5WMB - chains T and A of the 3 polymer chains in the assembly; structure by X-ray diffraction, 2.25 A resolution.

[Chain T]
Molecule: 17-nt DNA strand
Sequence (17 nucleotides; numbered 1 to 17; the number before each row is that of its first residue):
     1 CATCGCTACC ACACCCC
Disordered / not traced: 17

[Chain A]
Molecule: DNA repair protein REV1
Organism: Saccharomyces cerevisiae (strain ATCC 204508 / S288c)
Notes: EC 2.7.7.-
UniProtKB: P12689 (REV1_YEAST); numbering as in UniProt (aligned over 305-738)
Sequence (434 residues; numbered 305 to 738; the number before each row is that of its first residue):
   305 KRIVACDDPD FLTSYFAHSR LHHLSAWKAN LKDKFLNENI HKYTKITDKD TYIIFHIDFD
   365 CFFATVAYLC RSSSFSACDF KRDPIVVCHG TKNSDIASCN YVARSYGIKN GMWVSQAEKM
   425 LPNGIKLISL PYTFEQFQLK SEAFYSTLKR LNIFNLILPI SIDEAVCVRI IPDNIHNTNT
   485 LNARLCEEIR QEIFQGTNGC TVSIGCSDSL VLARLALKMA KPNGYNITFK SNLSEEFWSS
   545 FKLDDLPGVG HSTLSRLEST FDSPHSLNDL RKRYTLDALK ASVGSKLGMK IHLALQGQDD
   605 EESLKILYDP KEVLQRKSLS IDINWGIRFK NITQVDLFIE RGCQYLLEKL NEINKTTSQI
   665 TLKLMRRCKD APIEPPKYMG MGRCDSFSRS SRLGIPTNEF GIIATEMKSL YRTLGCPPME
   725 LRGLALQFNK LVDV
Disordered / not traced: 305
Ion coordination: Mg2+ site 1: Asp-362, Asp-467, Glu-468 (together with 2'-deoxycytidine-5'-triphosphate); Mg2+ site 2: Asp-362, Phe-363, Asp-467 (together with 2'-deoxycytidine-5'-triphosphate); Mg2+ site 3: Asp-362 (together with 2'-deoxycytidine-5'-triphosphate); Mg2+ site 4: Asp-548, Leu-550, Val-553 (shared with 1 residue of chain P)
Ligand contacts: 2'-deoxycytidine-5'-triphosphate (DCP): Arg-324, Leu-325, Leu-328, Asp-362, Phe-363, Asp-364, Cys-365, Phe-366, Phe-367, Ala-401, Ser-402, Tyr-405, Arg-408, Asn-414, Asp-467, Glu-468, Lys-525
What the authors report for this chain:
  - Mg2+ coordination: Asp-362, Phe-363, Asp-467, Glu-468
  - binding site for 2'-deoxycytidine-5'-triphosphate: Arg-324

[Chain T / chain A interface]
Contacting residue pairs (59; chain T residue first):
  DA2(T) / Ile-307(A)  base contact
  DA2(T) / Thr-395(A)  phosphate contact
  DA2(T) / Tyr-682(A)  stacking on the base
  DT3(T) / Ile-307(A)  base contact
  DT3(T) / His-393(A)  base contact
  DT3(T) / Gly-394(A)  base contact
  DT3(T) / Thr-395(A)  hydrogen bond to the phosphate
  DT3(T) / Lys-396(A)  hydrogen bond to the phosphate
  DT3(T) / Asn-397(A)  hydrogen bond to the phosphate
  DT3(T) / Ser-398(A)  phosphate contact
  DT3(T) / Trp-629(A)  sugar contact
  DT3(T) / Lys-681(A)  phosphate contact
  DT3(T) / Tyr-682(A)  sugar contact
  DC4(T) / Tyr-319(A)  base contact
  DC4(T) / His-322(A)  stacking on the base
  DC4(T) / Ser-323(A)  hydrogen bond to the phosphate
  DC4(T) / His-393(A)  phosphate contact
  DC4(T) / Ser-398(A)  hydrogen bond to the phosphate
  DC4(T) / Asp-399(A)  hydrogen bond to the phosphate
  DC4(T) / Trp-629(A)  base contact
  DC4(T) / Lys-681(A)  salt bridge to the phosphate
  DG5(T) / Tyr-319(A)  sugar contact
  DG5(T) / Ser-323(A)  hydrogen bond to the phosphate
  DG5(T) / Arg-324(A)  salt bridge to the phosphate
  DG5(T) / Leu-325(A)  hydrogen bond to the phosphate
  DG5(T) / Asn-628(A)  base contact
  DG5(T) / Trp-629(A)  base contact
  DG5(T) / Gly-684(A)  base contact
  DG5(T) / Met-685(A)  hydrogen bond to the base
  DG5(T) / Gly-686(A)  hydrogen bond to the base
  DC6(T) / Tyr-319(A)  hydrogen bond to the phosphate
  DC6(T) / Ser-323(A)  sugar contact
  DC6(T) / Leu-325(A)  sugar contact
  DC6(T) / His-326(A)  hydrogen bond to the sugar
  DC6(T) / Ser-329(A)  hydrogen bond to the base
  DC6(T) / Asp-626(A)  phosphate contact
  DC6(T) / Ile-627(A)  phosphate contact
  DC6(T) / Asn-628(A)  hydrogen bond to the phosphate
  DC6(T) / Trp-629(A)  phosphate contact
  DT7(T) / Phe-320(A)  phosphate contact
  DT7(T) / His-326(A)  salt bridge to the phosphate
  DT7(T) / Ser-329(A)  hydrogen bond to the sugar
  DT7(T) / Ser-624(A)  sugar contact
  DT7(T) / Ile-625(A)  phosphate contact
  DT7(T) / Asp-626(A)  hydrogen bond to the phosphate
  DA8(T) / Lys-336(A)  phosphate contact
  DA8(T) / Arg-620(A)  salt bridge to the phosphate
  DA8(T) / Ser-622(A)  phosphate contact
  DA8(T) / Leu-623(A)  phosphate contact
  DA8(T) / Ser-624(A)  hydrogen bond to the phosphate
  DC9(T) / Lys-336(A)  salt bridge to the phosphate
  DC9(T) / Gln-619(A)  phosphate contact
  DC9(T) / Arg-620(A)  phosphate contact
  DC9(T) / Lys-621(A)  salt bridge to the phosphate
  DC9(T) / Ser-622(A)  hydrogen bond to the phosphate
  DC10(T) / Glu-606(A)  sugar contact
  DA11(T) / Lys-590(A)  phosphate contact
  DC12(T) / Ser-589(A)  hydrogen bond to the phosphate
  DC12(T) / Lys-590(A)  hydrogen bond to the phosphate
Also at the interface, not in a pair above, chain A (39 interface residues in all): Ser-318, Gly-588, Val-617

[Overview]
The interface between chain T and chain A involves 11 residues on one side and 39 on the other; the contacts
include 20 hydrogen bonds, 6 salt bridges and 2 aromatic stacking contacts. Among the polar pairs are
DG5(T)/Met-685(A), DG5(T)/Gly-686(A) and DC6(T)/Ser-329(A). From the paper: a binding site for
2'-deoxycytidine-5'-triphosphate at Arg-324(A); Mg2+ coordination by Asp-362(A), Phe-363(A) and Asp-467(A)
among others.
Chain T is a 17-nt DNA strand and chain A is DNA repair protein REV1 (Saccharomyces cerevisiae (strain ATCC
204508 / S288c)); the structure, Structure of the 10S (-)-cis-BP-dG modified Rev1 ternary complex (the BP
residue is disordered), was determined by X-ray diffraction, deposited together with 5WM1 and 5WM8.
